1SGF - chains Y and Z of the 6 polymer chains in the assembly; structure by X-ray diffraction, 3.15 A resolution.

== Chain Y ==
Name: Nerve growth factor
Organism: Mus musculus
Notes: EC 3.4.21.35
Reference sequence: P01139 (NGF_MOUSE); residues 1-118 here correspond to UniProt positions 122-239 (UniProt number = residue number + 121)
Chain sequence (118 residues; row label = number of the first residue in the row):
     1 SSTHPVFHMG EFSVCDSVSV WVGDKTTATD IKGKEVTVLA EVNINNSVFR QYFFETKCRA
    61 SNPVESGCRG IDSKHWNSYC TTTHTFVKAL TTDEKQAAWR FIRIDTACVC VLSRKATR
Not modelled in the structure: 1-7
Swiss-Prot annotation at these positions:
  - binding site (a 1-acyl-sn-glycero-3-phospho-(1D-myo-inositol)): Arg50, Tyr52, Lys88
  - binding site (a 1-acyl-sn-glycero-3-phospho-L-serine): Arg50, Lys88
Disulfides: Cys15-Cys80, Cys58-Cys108, Cys68-Cys110

== Chain Z ==
Name: Nerve growth factor
Organism: Mus musculus
Notes: EC 3.4.21.35
Reference sequence: P00756 (KLK3_MOUSE); the construct lacks a stretch of the UniProt sequence and is renumbered around it, so the offset changes along the chain: 16-36 = UniProt 25-45; 38-61 = UniProt 46-69; 63-75 = UniProt 70-82; 77-79 = UniProt 83-85; 6 more segments
Chain sequence (237 residues; numbered 16 to 246 plus 15 insertion-coded residues; 9 numbers in that range are skipped by the numbering (no residue carries them; nothing is unmodelled there); the number before each row is that of its first residue; a row labelled like 95A-95K holds insertion residues (95A, then the next letters in order)):
    16 IVGGFKCEKN SQPWHVAVYR Y
    38 TQYLCGGVLL DPNWVLTAAH CYDD
    63 NYKVWLGKNN LFK
    77 DEP
   79A S
    80 AQHRFVSKAI PHPGFN
95A-95K MSLMRKHIRFL
    96 EYDYSNDLML LRLSKPADIT DTVKPITLPT
   128 EEPKLGSTCL ASGWGSITPT KFQFTDDLYC VNLKLLPNED CAKAHIEKVT DAMLCAGEM
186A-186B DG
   187 GKDTCKGDSG GPLICD
   207 GVLQGITSWG HTPCGE
  222A P
   223 DMPGVYTKLN KFTSWIKDTM AKNP
Not modelled in the structure: 95E-95I
Swiss-Prot annotation at these positions:
  - active site (Charge relay system): His57, Asp102, Ser195
  - binding site (Zn(2+)): His217, Glu222
  - glycosylation: Asn95 (N-linked (GlcNAc...) asparagine)
Disulfides: Cys22-Cys157, Cys42-Cys58, Cys136-Cys201, Cys168-Cys182, Cys191-Cys220
Covalently attached groups: N-acetylglucosamine (NAG) linked to Asn95
Metal / ion sites: Zn2+: His217, Glu222 (shared with 2 residues of chain X)

== How chain Y and chain Z interact ==
Contacting residue pairs (36):
  Glu65(Y) with Ser95B(Z)
  Lys74(Y) with Met95D(Z); Lys192(Z), hydrogen bond (backbone-side chain)
  His75(Y) with Phe149(Z); Lys192(Z)
  Asn77(Y) with Tyr97(Z); Tyr99(Z), hydrogen bond
  Tyr79(Y) with Phe95J(Z), hydrogen bond (side chain-backbone)
  Ser113(Y) with Leu95K(Z); Tyr97(Z)
  Arg114(Y) with Phe149(Z); Thr218(Z)
  Lys115(Y) with Leu95C(Z), hydrogen bond (side chain-backbone); Met95D(Z), hydrogen bond; Tyr99(Z)
  Ala116(Y) with Glu174(Z); Trp215(Z); Gly216(Z), hydrogen bond (backbone-backbone)
  Thr117(Y) with His57(Z); Met95D(Z), hydrogen bond; Tyr99(Z); Lys192(Z), hydrogen bond (backbone-side chain); Ser214(Z)
  Arg118(Y) with His57(Z), hydrogen bond (backbone-side chain); Asp189(Z), salt bridge; Thr190(Z), hydrogen bond; Cys191(Z); Lys192(Z); Gly193(Z), hydrogen bond (backbone-backbone); Asp194(Z); Ser195(Z), hydrogen bond (backbone-side chain); Ser214(Z), hydrogen bond (backbone-backbone); Trp215(Z); Gly216(Z); His217(Z), hydrogen bond (side chain-backbone); Cys220(Z)
Other interface residues (no listed pair), chain Y (13 interface residues in all): Ser66, Ser73
Other interface residues (no listed pair), chain Z (26 interface residues in all): Asp60, Met95A, Gly226

== Summary ==
13 residues of chain Y and 26 residues of chain Z are in contact; the contacts include 14 hydrogen bonds and 1
salt bridge. Among the polar pairs are Arg118(Y)-Asp189(Z), Lys74(Y)-Lys192(Z) and Asn77(Y)-Tyr99(Z).
N-acetylglucosamine is covalently linked to Asn95(Z).
Here chain Y is Nerve growth factor and chain Z is Nerve growth factor, both from Mus musculus. Entry 1SGF
(Crystal structure of 7S ngf: A complex of nerve growth factor with four binding proteins (serine ...) was
determined by X-ray diffraction.
